Entry 8Q3X (X-ray diffraction, 2.30 A resolution); this record covers chains HHH and JJJ of the 11 polymer chains in the assembly.

Chain HHH:
Molecule: Histone H2B type 1-K
Source organism: Homo sapiens
Reference sequence: O60814 (H2B1K_HUMAN); residues 28-122 here correspond to UniProt positions 32-126 (UniProt number = residue number + 4)
Amino-acid sequence (95 residues; row label = number of the first residue in the row):
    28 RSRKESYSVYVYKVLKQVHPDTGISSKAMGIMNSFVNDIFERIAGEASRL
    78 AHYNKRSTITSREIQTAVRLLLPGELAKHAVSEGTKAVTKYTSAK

Chain JJJ:
Molecule: 145-nt DNA strand
Source organism: Homo sapiens
Sequence (145 nucleotides; each row starts with the number of its first residue; numbers below 1 keep their minus sign (DA-72 is residue -72)):
   -72 ATCAATATCCACCTGCAGATACTACCAAAAGTGTATTTGGAAACTGCTCC
   -22 ATCAAAAGGCATGTTCAGCTGATTCAGCTGAACATGCCTTTTGATGGAGC
    28 AGTTTCCAAATACACTTTTGGTAGTATCTGCAGGTGGATATTGAT

How chain HHH and chain JJJ interact:
Contacting residue pairs (15; chain HHH residue first):
  Arg28(HHH) with DG29(JJJ), sugar contact
  Ser29(HHH) with DG29(JJJ), hydrogen bond to the phosphate
  Arg30(HHH) with DC-47(JJJ), hydrogen bond to the sugar; DA-46(JJJ), sugar contact
  Glu32(HHH) with DA-45(JJJ), phosphate contact
  Tyr39(HHH) with DT-53(JJJ), hydrogen bond to the phosphate
  Gly50(HHH) with DT-53(JJJ), phosphate contact
  Ile51(HHH) with DA-54(JJJ), sugar contact; DT-53(JJJ), hydrogen bond to the phosphate
  Ser52(HHH) with DA-54(JJJ), phosphate contact
  Ser53(HHH) with DA-54(JJJ), hydrogen bond to the phosphate
  Arg83(HHH) with DG-34(JJJ), salt bridge to the phosphate
  Ser84(HHH) with DT-35(JJJ), hydrogen bond to the phosphate; DG-34(JJJ), hydrogen bond to the phosphate
  Thr85(HHH) with DG-34(JJJ), hydrogen bond to the phosphate
Also at the interface, not in a pair above, chain JJJ (11 interface residues in all): DC-48, DA-44, DG-33

In short:
12 residues of chain HHH and 11 residues of chain JJJ are in contact, with 8 hydrogen bonds and 1 salt bridge.
Among the polar pairs are Arg30(HHH)-DC-47(JJJ), Ser29(HHH)-DG29(JJJ) and Tyr39(HHH)-DT-53(JJJ).
Here chain HHH is Histone H2B type 1-K and chain JJJ is a 145-nt DNA strand, both from Homo sapiens. Entry
8Q3X (Structure of Nucleosome Core with a Bound Metallopeptide Conjugate (Kaposi Sarcoma Associated
Herpesvirus LANA Peptide-Au[I] Compound)) was determined by X-ray diffraction, deposited together with 8Q36,
8Q3E and 8Q3M.
